PDB entry 3MH1 | X-ray diffraction, 2.20 A resolution | chain A

Chain A:
Name: Mitogen-activated protein kinase 14
Source organism: Homo sapiens
Notes: EC 2.7.11.24
UniProt: Q16539 (MK14_HUMAN); residues 1-360 here = UniProt positions 1-360
Chain sequence (360 residues; each row starts with the number of its first residue):
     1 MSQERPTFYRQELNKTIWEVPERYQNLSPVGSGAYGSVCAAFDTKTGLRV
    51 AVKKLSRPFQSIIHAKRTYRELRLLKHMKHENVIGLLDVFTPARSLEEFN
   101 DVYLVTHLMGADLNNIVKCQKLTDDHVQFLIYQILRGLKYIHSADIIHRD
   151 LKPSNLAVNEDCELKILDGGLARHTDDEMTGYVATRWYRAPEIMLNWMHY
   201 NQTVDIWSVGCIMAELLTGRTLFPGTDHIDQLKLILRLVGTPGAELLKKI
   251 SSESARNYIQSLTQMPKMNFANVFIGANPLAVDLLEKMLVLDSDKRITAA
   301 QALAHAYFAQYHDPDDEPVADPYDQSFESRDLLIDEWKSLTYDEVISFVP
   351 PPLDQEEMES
Disordered / not traced: 1-4, 172-182, 353-360
Construct notes: engineered mutation Gly169 (Phe in Q16539)
Swiss-Prot annotation at these positions:
  - motif: Thr180 to Tyr182 (TXY)
  - active site: Asp168 (Proton acceptor)
  - binding site (ATP): Val30 to Val38, Lys53
  - modified residue: Ser2 (N-acetylserine), Thr16 (Phosphothreonine), Lys53 (N6-acetyllysine), Lys152 (N6-acetyllysine), Thr180 (Phosphothreonine), Tyr182 (Phosphotyrosine), Thr263 (Phosphothreonine), Tyr323 (Phosphotyrosine)
  - natural variant: Ala51 (A51V: In a gastric adenocarcinoma sample), Pro322 (P322R: In a lung adenocarcinoma sample)
  - mutagenesis: Ala34 (A34V: Lowered kinase activity), Lys53 (K53R: Loss of kinase activity), Lys54 (K54R: Impairs MAP2K6/MKK6-dependent autophosphorylation), Tyr69 (Y69H: Lowered kinase activity), Asp168 (D168A: Loss of kinase activity), Thr175 (T175A: No effect on either the kinase activity or tyrosine phosphorylation), Asp176 (D176A: Emulation of the active state. Increase in activity; when associated with S-327 or L-327), Asp177 (D177A: Loss of kinase activity), Thr180 (T180E: Loss of kinase activity), Tyr182 (Y182F: Loss of kinase activity), Ala320 (A320T: Lowered kinase activity), Phe327 (F327L: Emulation of the active state. Increase in activity; when associated with A-176; F327S: Emulation of the active state. Increase in activity; when associated with A-176), 1 further mutagenesis entry in UniProt

In short:
UniProt lists active-site residue Asp168, 10 ATP-binding residues and 13 mutagenesis sites.
Chain A is Mitogen-activated protein kinase 14 (Homo sapiens); the structure, Mutagenesis of p38 MAP kinase
establishes key roles of Phe169 in function and structural dynamics and ..., was determined by X-ray
diffraction, deposited together with 3MGY, 3MH0, 3MH2 and 3MH3.
